PDB entry 1FPH | X-ray diffraction, 2.50 A resolution | chains H and F of the 4 polymer chains in the assembly

Chain H:
Protein: Alpha-thrombin (large subunit)
From: Homo sapiens
Notes: EC 3.4.21.5
UniProtKB: P00734 (THRB_HUMAN); the construct lacks a stretch of the UniProt sequence, so the offset changes along the chain: 16-37 = UniProt 364-385; 38-60 = UniProt 387-409; 61-77 = UniProt 419-435; 78-97 = UniProt 437-456; 7 more segments
Chain sequence (259 residues; row label = number of the first residue in the row; note: 1 number in that range is skipped by the numbering (no residue carries it; nothing is unmodelled there); a row labelled like 60A-60I holds insertion residues (60A, then the next letters in order)):
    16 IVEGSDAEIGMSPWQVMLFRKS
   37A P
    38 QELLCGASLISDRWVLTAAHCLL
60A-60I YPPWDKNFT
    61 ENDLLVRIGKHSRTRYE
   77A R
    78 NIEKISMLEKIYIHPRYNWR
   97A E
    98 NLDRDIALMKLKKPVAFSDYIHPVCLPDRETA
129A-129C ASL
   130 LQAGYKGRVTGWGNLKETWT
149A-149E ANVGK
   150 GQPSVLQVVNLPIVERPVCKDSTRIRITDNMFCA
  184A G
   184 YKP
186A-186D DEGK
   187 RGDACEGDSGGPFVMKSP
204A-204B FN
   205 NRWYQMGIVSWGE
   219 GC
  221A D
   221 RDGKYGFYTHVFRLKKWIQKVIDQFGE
Disulfide bonds: Cys42-Cys58, Cys168-Cys182, Cys191-Cys220
UniProt features mapped onto this chain:
  - region: Ala183 to Val200 (High affinity receptor-binding region which is also known as the TP508 peptide)
  - active site (Charge relay system): His57, Asp102, Ser195
  - glycosylation: Asn60G (N-linked (GlcNAc...) (complex) asparagine)

Chain F:
Protein: Fibrinopeptide A
Chain sequence (12 residues; numbered 6 to 17; the number before each row is that of its first residue):
     6 XDFLAEGGGVRX
Modified residues: ACE (acetyl group) at position 6; Arg16 (amino{[(4S)-4-amino-5,5-dihydroxypentyl]amino}methaniminium; AR7); 0QE (chloromethane) at position 17

Chain H / chain F interface:
Contacting residue pairs (34; chain H residue first):
  His57(H) with Val15(F); Arg16(F), hydrogen bond (side chain-backbone); 0QE_17(F), covalent bond
  Tyr60A(H) with Phe8(F); Leu9(F); Val15(F)
  Pro60C(H) with Leu9(F), hydrophobic
  Trp60D(H) with Val15(F), hydrophobic
  Arg97(H) with Asp7(F); Phe8(F)
  Glu97A(H) with ACE_6(F); Phe8(F)
  Leu99(H) with Phe8(F), hydrophobic; Val15(F), hydrophobic
  Arg173(H) with Glu11(F), salt bridge
  Ile174(H) with Phe8(F), hydrophobic; Glu11(F); Gly13(F)
  Asp189(H) with Arg16(F)
  Ala190(H) with Arg16(F)
  Cys191(H) with Arg16(F)
  Gly193(H) with Arg16(F), hydrogen bond (backbone-backbone)
  Ser195(H) with Arg16(F), hydrogen bond (side chain-backbone); 0QE_17(F)
  Ser214(H) with Val15(F); Arg16(F), hydrogen bond (backbone-backbone)
  Trp215(H) with Phe8(F), hydrophobic; Gly14(F); Arg16(F)
  Gly216(H) with Gly14(F), hydrogen bond (backbone-backbone); Arg16(F)
  Glu217(H) with Gly12(F)
  Gly219(H) with Arg16(F)
  Gly226(H) with Arg16(F)
Also at the interface, not in a pair above, chain H (27 interface residues in all): Cys42, Trp96, Asn98, Glu192, Asp194, Val213, Cys220

In short:
27 residues of chain H and 11 residues of chain F are in contact; the contacts include 1 covalent bond, 5
hydrogen bonds and 1 salt bridge. Polar contacts include Arg173(H)-Glu11(F), His57(H)-Arg16(F) and
Ser195(H)-Arg16(F). From UniProt: 3 active-site residues on chain H.
Here chain H is Alpha-thrombin (large subunit) (Homo sapiens) and chain F is Fibrinopeptide A. Entry 1FPH (The
interaction of thrombin with fibrinogen: A structural basis for its specificity) was determined by X-ray
diffraction.
